6PZ8 - chains A and E of the 12 polymer chains in the assembly; structure by electron microscopy, 4.19 A resolution (low resolution: residue-level contacts below are approximate; hydrogen-bond / salt-bridge calls are withheld).

# Chain A (and E)
Name: S protein
Source organism: Middle East respiratory syndrome-related coronavirus
Notes: fragment: S2 C-terminal domain; chain E of this document is another copy of the same molecule, construct and numbering; everything in this record applies to it too
UniProt: W5ZZF5 (W5ZZF5_9BETC); numbering as in UniProt (aligned over 752-1223)
Sequence (472 residues; numbered 752 to 1223; the number before each row is that of its first residue):
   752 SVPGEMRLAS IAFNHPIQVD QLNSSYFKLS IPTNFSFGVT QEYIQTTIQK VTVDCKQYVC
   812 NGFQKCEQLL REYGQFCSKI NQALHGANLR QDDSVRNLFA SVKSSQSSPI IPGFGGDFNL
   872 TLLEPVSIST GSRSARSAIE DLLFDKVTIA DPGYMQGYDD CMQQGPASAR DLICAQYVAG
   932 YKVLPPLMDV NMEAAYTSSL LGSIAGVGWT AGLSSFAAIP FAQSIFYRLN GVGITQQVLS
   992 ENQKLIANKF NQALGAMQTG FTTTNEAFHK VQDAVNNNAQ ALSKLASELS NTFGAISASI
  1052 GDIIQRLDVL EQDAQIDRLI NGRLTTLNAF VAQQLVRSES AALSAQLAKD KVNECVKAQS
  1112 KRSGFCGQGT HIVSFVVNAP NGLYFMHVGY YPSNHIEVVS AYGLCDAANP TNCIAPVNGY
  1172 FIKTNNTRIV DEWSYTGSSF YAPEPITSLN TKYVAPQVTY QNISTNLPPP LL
Not modelled in the structure: 752, 878-885
Disulfides: Cys806-Cys828, Cys912-Cys925, Cys1156-Cys1164
Covalently attached groups: N-acetylglucosamine (NAG) linked to Asn774, Asn785, Asn870, Asn1176, Asn1213

# How chain A and chain E interact
Residue-residue contacts (67; chain A residue first):
  Ile762(A) with Met943(E)
  Ala763(A) with Met943(E)
  Phe764(A) with Lys854(E); Ala946(E); Tyr947(E); Ser950(E)
  Asn765(A) with Lys854(E)
  Pro767(A) with Ser855(E); Ser856(E); Gln857(E); Ser858(E); Ser950(E)
  Ile768(A) with Ser856(E); Gln857(E); Ser858(E)
  Gln769(A) with Ser858(E); Pro860(E)
  Val770(A) with Gln857(E); Ser858(E); Ser859(E); Pro860(E); Phe967(E); Ala969(E)
  Asp771(A) with Pro860(E)
  Gln772(A) with Ser859(E); Pro860(E); Phe865(E); Ile970(E)
  Phe778(A) with Ala968(E); Ile970(E)
  Lys779(A) with Phe967(E); Ala968(E)
  Leu780(A) with Phe967(E); Ala968(E)
  Ser781(A) with Gln857(E); Ser966(E); Phe967(E)
  Pro783(A) with Ser965(E); Ser966(E)
  Val983(A) with Ala962(E)
  Glu1017(A) with Arg847(E)
  Arg1113(A) with Asn1104(E)
  Ser1114(A) with Asn1104(E)
  Gly1115(A) with Lys1100(E); Asn1104(E)
  Phe1116(A) with Asp1101(E)
  Thr1121(A) with Leu964(E)
  His1146(A) with Gln857(E); Ser965(E)
  Tyr1153(A) with Trp960(E); Ile970(E); Pro971(E); Tyr978(E)
  Asn1169(A) with Thr961(E)
  Tyr1171(A) with Trp960(E); Ser966(E); Ala968(E)
  Ser1189(A) with Trp960(E); Thr961(E); Ala962(E); Ser965(E); Ser966(E)
  Ser1190(A) with Ser965(E)
  Tyr1204(A) with Leu1200(E)
  Val1205(A) with Leu1200(E)
  Ala1206(A) with Leu1200(E)
  Gln1208(A) with Gln987(E)
Other interface residues (no listed pair), chain A (37 interface residues in all): Leu773, Ile782, Glu1039, Pro1143, Gly1170
Other interface residues (no listed pair), chain E (34 interface residues in all): Lys830, Ile861, Leu938, Ser991

# In short
37 residues of chain A face 34 of chain E across their interface. N-acetylglucosamine is covalently linked to
Asn774(A), Asn785(A), Asn870(A), Asn1176(A) and Asn1213(A).
Chain A and chain E are both S protein (Middle East respiratory syndrome-related coronavirus); the structure,
MERS S0 trimer in complex with variable domain of antibody G2, was determined by electron microscopy together
with 6PXG and 6PXH from the same study.
